Entry 7RC5 (X-ray diffraction, 1.88 A resolution); this record covers chain A.

Chain A:
Name: Methyltransferase family protein
From: Microvirgula aerodenitrificans DSM 15089
Reference sequence: A0A329B7M1 (A0A329B7M1_9NEIS); residues 1-384 here = UniProt positions 1-384
Amino-acid sequence (384 residues; numbered 1 to 384; the number before each row is that of its first residue):
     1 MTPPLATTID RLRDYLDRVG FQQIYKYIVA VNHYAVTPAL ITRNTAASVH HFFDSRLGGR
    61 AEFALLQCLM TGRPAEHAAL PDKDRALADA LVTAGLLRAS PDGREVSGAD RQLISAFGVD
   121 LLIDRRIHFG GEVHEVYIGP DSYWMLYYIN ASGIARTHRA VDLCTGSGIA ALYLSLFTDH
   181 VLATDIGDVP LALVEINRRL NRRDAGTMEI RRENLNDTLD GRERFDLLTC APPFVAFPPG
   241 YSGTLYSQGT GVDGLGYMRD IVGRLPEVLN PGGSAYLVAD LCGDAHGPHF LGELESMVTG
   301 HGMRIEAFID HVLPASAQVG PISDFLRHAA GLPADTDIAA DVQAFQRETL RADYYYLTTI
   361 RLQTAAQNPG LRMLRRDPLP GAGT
Disordered / not traced: 1, 377-384
Differences from the reference sequence: engineered mutation A231 (Asn in A0A329B7M1)
Metal / ion sites: Ca2+: I28 (together with triethylene glycol)
Small-molecule neighbours: S-adenosylhomocysteine (SAH): Y137, I138, S142, C164, T165, G166, I169, D185, I186, G187, P190, E213, N214, L215, A231, P232, P233, L245, Y246, Y257
From the paper describing this entry:
  - mutagenesis - Y137F, D141A, D141N, F234A: abolished catalytic activity on AerADL,34
  - mutagenesis - V235A: unchanged catalytic activity
  - catalytic residues: Y137, D141 (proposed by the authors, not directly observed)

Overview:
Chain A binds S-adenosylhomocysteine. The paper reports catalytic residues Y137 and D141; Y137F, D141A and
D141N, among others, abolish catalytic activity on AerADL,34; 5 substitutions were tested in all.
Chain A is Methyltransferase family protein (Microvirgula aerodenitrificans DSM 15089); the structure,
Aeronamide N-methyltransferase, AerE (N231A), was determined by X-ray diffraction, deposited together with
7RC2, 7RC3, 7RC4 and 7RC6.
